Entry 2ZCY (X-ray diffraction, 2.90 A resolution); this record covers chains O and P of the 28 polymer chains in the assembly.

# Chain O
Protein: Proteasome component Y7
Source organism: Saccharomyces cerevisiae
Notes: EC 3.4.25.1
UniProt: P23639 (PSA2_YEAST); the construct lacks a stretch of the UniProt sequence and is renumbered around it, so the offset changes along the chain: 4-102 = UniProt 1-99; 103-147 = UniProt 101-145; 148-200 = UniProt 147-199; 202-209 = UniProt 200-207; 2 more segments
Amino-acid sequence (250 residues; row label = number of the first residue in the row; note: 1 number in that range is skipped by the numbering (no residue carries it; nothing is unmodelled there); a row labelled like 21A-21B holds insertion residues (21A, then the next letters in order)):
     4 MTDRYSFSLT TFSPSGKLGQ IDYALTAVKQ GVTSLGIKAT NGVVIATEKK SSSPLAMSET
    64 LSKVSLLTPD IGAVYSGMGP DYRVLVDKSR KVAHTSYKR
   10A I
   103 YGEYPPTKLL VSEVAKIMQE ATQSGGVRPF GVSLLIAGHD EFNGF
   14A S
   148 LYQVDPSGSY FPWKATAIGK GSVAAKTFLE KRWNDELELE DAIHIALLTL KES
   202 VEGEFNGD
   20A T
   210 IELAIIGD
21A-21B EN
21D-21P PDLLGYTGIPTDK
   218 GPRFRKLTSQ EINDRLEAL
Swiss-Prot annotation at these positions:
  - cross-link: Lys110 (Glycyl lysine isopeptide (Lys-Gly) (interchain with G-Cter in ubiquitin))

# Chain P
Protein: Proteasome component Y13
Source organism: Saccharomyces cerevisiae
Notes: EC 3.4.25.1
UniProt: P23638 (PSA4_YEAST); the construct lacks a stretch of the UniProt sequence and is renumbered around it, so the offset changes along the chain: 3-63 = UniProt 1-61; 64-144 = UniProt 63-143; 145-200 = UniProt 145-200; 202-204 = UniProt 201-203; 2 more segments
Amino-acid sequence (258 residues; row label = number of the first residue in the row; note: 1 number in that range is skipped by the numbering (no residue carries it; nothing is unmodelled there); a row labelled like 20A-20B holds insertion residues (20A, then the next letters in order)):
     3 MGSRRYDSRT TIFSPEGRLY QVEYALESIS HAGTAIGIMA SDGIVLAAER KVTSTLLEQD
    63 T
   63A S
    64 TEKLYKLNDK IAVAVAGLTA DAEILINTAR IHAQNYLKTY NEDIPVEILV RRLSDIKQGY
   124 TQHGGLRPFG VSFIYAGYDD R
   14A Y
   145 GYQLYTSNPS GNYTGWKAIS VGANTSAAQT LLQMDYKDDM KVDDAIELAL KTLSKT
   202 TDS
20A-20B SA
   205 LTYDRLEFAT IR
21A-21B KG
   217 AN
21C-21D DG
   219 E
   21E V
   220 YQKIFKPQEI KDILVKTGIT KKDEDEEADE DMK
Unresolved in the structure: 3, 240-252
Swiss-Prot annotation at these positions:
  - cross-link (Glycyl lysine isopeptide (Lys-Gly)): Lys101 (interchain with G-Cter in ubiquitin), Lys199 (interchain with G-Cter in ubiquitin), Lys225 (interchain with G-Cter in ubiquitin)

# Interface between chain O and chain P
Residue-residue contacts - 61 pairs, chain O then chain P:
  Arg7(O) - Ser5(P)
  Tyr8(O) - Ser5(P)
  Tyr8(O) - Tyr8(P)
  Ser9(O) - Gly127(P)
  Ser9(O) - Leu129(P)
  Phe10(O) - Ser5(P)
  Phe10(O) - Tyr8(P)
  Phe10(O) - Asp9(P)
  Phe10(O) - Gly128(P)
  Ser11(O) - Ser10(P)
  Ser11(O) - Gly128(P)  hydrogen bond (backbone-backbone)
  Ser11(O) - Leu129(P)
  Ser11(O) - Arg130(P)  hydrogen bond (side chain-backbone)
  Thr13(O) - Arg130(P)
  Thr14(O) - Ser10(P)
  Thr14(O) - Thr12(P)
  Thr14(O) - Gln23(P)
  Phe15(O) - Gln23(P)  hydrogen bond (backbone-side chain)
  Phe15(O) - Tyr26(P)
  Phe15(O) - Ala27(P)  hydrophobic
  Phe15(O) - Pro131(P)
  Phe15(O) - Gly133(P)
  Ser16(O) - Tyr26(P)
  Pro17(O) - Tyr26(P)  hydrophobic
  Pro17(O) - Glu29(P)
  Ser18(O) - Glu29(P)
  Gly19(O) - Tyr26(P)
  Gly19(O) - Glu29(P)
  Gly19(O) - Ser30(P)  hydrogen bond (backbone-side chain)
  Lys41(O) - Glu60(P)  salt bridge
  Ser114(O) - Glu86(P)
  Lys118(O) - Ile87(P)
  Gln121(O) - Ala83(P)
  Gln121(O) - Asp84(P)  hydrogen bond
  Gln121(O) - Ile87(P)
  Gln121(O) - Arg130(P)
  Thr124(O) - Arg130(P)  hydrogen bond (backbone-side chain)
  Gln125(O) - Tyr123(P)
  Gln125(O) - Leu129(P)
  Gln125(O) - Arg130(P)  hydrogen bond (side chain-backbone)
  Gln125(O) - Phe132(P)
  Gly127(O) - Leu129(P)
  Tyr149(O) - Thr63(P)
  Ser154(O) - Ala83(P)
  Gly155(O) - Ala83(P)
  Tyr157(O) - Glu86(P)  hydrogen bond
  Pro159(O) - Leu59(P)
  Pro159(O) - Glu60(P)  hydrogen bond (backbone-backbone)
  Pro159(O) - Thr63(P)
  Pro159(O) - Ser63A(P)
  Trp160(O) - Ser56(P)
  Trp160(O) - Leu58(P)
  Trp160(O) - Leu59(P)
  Trp160(O) - Glu60(P)
  Lys161(O) - Thr57(P)  hydrogen bond (side chain-backbone)
  Lys161(O) - Leu58(P)  hydrogen bond (backbone-backbone)
  Lys161(O) - Leu59(P)
  Lys161(O) - Glu60(P)
  Ala162(O) - Leu58(P)
  Glu177(O) - Thr57(P)
  Glu177(O) - Leu58(P)
Other interface residues (no listed pair), chain O (36 interface residues in all): Leu21, Ser126, Ser156, Phe158, Thr163, Lys173, Leu176, Trp180
Other interface residues (no listed pair), chain P (32 interface residues in all): His33, Leu81, Thr82

# Overview
36 residues of chain O face 32 of chain P across their interface, with 11 hydrogen bonds and 1 salt bridge.
Among the polar pairs are Lys41(O)-Glu60(P), Ser11(O)-Arg130(P) and Phe15(O)-Gln23(P).
Here chain O is Proteasome component Y7 and chain P is Proteasome component Y13, both from Saccharomyces
cerevisiae. Entry 2ZCY (yeast 20S proteasome:syringolin A-complex) was determined by X-ray diffraction,
deposited together with 3BDM.
